PDB entry 7LN4 | electron microscopy, 3.00 A resolution | chains B and G of the 7 polymer chains in the assembly

# Chain B
Name: Transitional endoplasmic reticulum ATPase
From: Homo sapiens
Notes: EC 3.6.4.6
UniProt: P55072 (TERA_HUMAN); residues 1-806 here = UniProt positions 1-806
Chain sequence (806 residues; numbered 1 to 806; the number before each row is that of its first residue):
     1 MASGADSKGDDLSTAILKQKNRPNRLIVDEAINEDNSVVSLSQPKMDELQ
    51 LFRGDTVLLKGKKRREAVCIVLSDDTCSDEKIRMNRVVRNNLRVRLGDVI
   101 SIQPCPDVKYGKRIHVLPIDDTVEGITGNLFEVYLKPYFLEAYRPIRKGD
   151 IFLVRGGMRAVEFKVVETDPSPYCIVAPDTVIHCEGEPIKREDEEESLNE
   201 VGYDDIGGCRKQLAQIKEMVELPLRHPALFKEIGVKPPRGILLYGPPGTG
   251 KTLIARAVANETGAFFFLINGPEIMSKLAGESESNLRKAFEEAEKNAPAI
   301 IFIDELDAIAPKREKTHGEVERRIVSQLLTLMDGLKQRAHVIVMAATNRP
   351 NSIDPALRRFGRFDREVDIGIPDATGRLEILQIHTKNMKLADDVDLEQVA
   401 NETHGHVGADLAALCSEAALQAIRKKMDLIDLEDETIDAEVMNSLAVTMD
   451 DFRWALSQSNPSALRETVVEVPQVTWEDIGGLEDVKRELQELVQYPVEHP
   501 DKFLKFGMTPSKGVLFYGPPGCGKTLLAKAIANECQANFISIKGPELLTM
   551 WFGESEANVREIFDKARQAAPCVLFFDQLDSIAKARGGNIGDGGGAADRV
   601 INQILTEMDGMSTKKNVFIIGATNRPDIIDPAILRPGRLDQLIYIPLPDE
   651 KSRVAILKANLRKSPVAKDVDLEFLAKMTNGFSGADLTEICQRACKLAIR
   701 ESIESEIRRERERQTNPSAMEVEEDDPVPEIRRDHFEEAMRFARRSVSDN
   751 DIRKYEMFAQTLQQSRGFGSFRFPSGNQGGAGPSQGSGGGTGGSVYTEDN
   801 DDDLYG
Not modelled in the structure: 1-11, 715-726, 776-806
Sequence notes: engineered mutation Glu232 (Ala in P55072), Gln578 (Glu in P55072)
UniProt features mapped onto this chain:
  - region: Thr797 to Gly806 (Interaction with UBXN6)
  - motif: Asp802 to Gly806 (PIM motif)
  - binding site (ATP): Pro247 to Leu253, Asn348, His384, Gly521 to Leu526
  - modified residue: Ala2 (N-acetylalanine), Ser3 (Phosphoserine), Ser7 (Phosphoserine), Ser13 (Phosphoserine), Ser37 (Phosphoserine), Lys315 (N6,N6,N6-trimethyllysine), Thr436 (Phosphothreonine), Ser462 (Phosphoserine), Lys502 (N6-acetyllysine), Lys505 (N6-acetyllysine), Lys668 (N6-acetyllysine), Ser702 (Phosphoserine), Lys754 (N6-acetyllysine), Ser770 (Phosphoserine), Ser775 (Phosphoserine), Ser787 (Phosphoserine), Tyr805 (Phosphotyrosine)
  - cross-link (Glycyl lysine isopeptide (Lys-Gly)): Lys8 (interchain with G-Cter in SUMO2), Lys18 (interchain with G-Cter in SUMO2)
  - natural variant: Arg95 (R95G: In IBMPFD1), Gly97 (G97E: In CMT2Y), Ile126 (I126F: In IBMPFD1; uncertain significance), Arg155 (R155C: In IBMPFD1; R155H: In FTDALS6 and IBMPFD1; R155L: In IBMPFD1; R155P: In IBMPFD1; R155S: In IBMPFD1), Arg159 (R159G: In FTDALS6; R159H: In IBMPFD1), Ala160 (A160T: In IBMPFD1; uncertain significance), Glu185 (E185K: In CMT2Y), Arg191 (R191Q: In FTDALS6 and IBMPFD1), Leu198 (L198W: In IBMPFD1), Glu232 (A232E: In IBMPFD1; this construct carries the variant), Ile254 (I254F: In IBMPFD1; uncertain significance), Ile369 (I369T: In IBMPFD1; uncertain significance), 2 further natural variant entries in UniProt
  - mutagenesis: Phe52 to Asp55 (Abolishes interaction with NPLOC4; when associated with A-110), Arg53 (R53A: Minor effect on affinity for ATP and ADP), Arg86 (R86A: Strongly increased affinity for ATP. Strongly reduced affinity for ADP), Tyr110 (Y110A: Abolishes interaction with NPLOC4; when associated with 52-A--A-55), Arg113 to His115 (Severely reduced binding to DERL1), Phe131 (F131R: Severely reduced binding to DERL1), Leu140 (L140D: Severely reduced binding to DERL1), Asp179 (D179R: No effect on binding to DERL1), His183 (H183W: Severely reduced binding to DERL1), Lys251 (K251Q: Impairs ERAD degradation of HMGCR and does not inhibit interaction with RHBDD1; when associated with Q-524), Glu305 (E305Q: Defect in ubiquitin-dependent protein degradation by the proteasome; when associated with Q-578), Lys312 (K312A: Does not affect methylation by VCPKMT), 7 further mutagenesis entries in UniProt
Small-molecule neighbours:
  - ADP (adenosine-5'-diphosphate): Asp205, Ile206, Gly207, Cys209, Pro247, Gly248, Thr249, Gly250, Lys251, Thr252, Leu253, Ile380, His384, Gly408, Ala409
  - ATP (adenosine-5'-triphosphate), molecule 1: Asp333, Arg359, Phe360, Arg362
  - ATP, molecule 2: Asp478, Ile479, Gly480, Leu482, Pro519, Pro520, Gly521, Cys522, Gly523, Lys524, Thr525, Leu526, Gln578, Ile656, Asn660, Gly684, Ala685, Thr688
  - ATP, molecule 3: Asp609, Arg635, Arg638
From the paper describing this entry:
  - mutagenesis - W551A/F552A, R599A: abolished catalytic activity
  - mutagenesis - I590A/D592A: unchanged catalytic activity
  - mutagenesis - L464A: decreased catalytic activity
  - disease-associated variants - A232E: increased catalytic activity (citing earlier work)
  - mutagenesis - E578Q: decreased catalytic activity (citing earlier work)

# Chain G
Name: polyubiquitinated Ub-Eos
From: Mus musculus
Chain sequence (22 residues; row label = number of the first residue in the row; X marks 22 residues of unknown identity (built as UNK)):
     1 XXXXXXXXXXXXXXXXXXXXXX

# How chain B and chain G interact
Interface residues of chain B (facing chain G), 10 residues: Lys277, Leu278, Ala279, Met550, Trp551, Phe552, Gly591, Asp592, Gly593, Gly594

# Summary
Chain B and chain G make no direct contact in this assembly. Bound to chain B: 3 copies of ATP and ADP. The
paper reports that W551A/F552A and R599A of chain B abolish catalytic activity; L464A and E578Q of chain B
reduce catalytic activity; 6 substitutions were tested in all.
Here chain B is Transitional endoplasmic reticulum ATPase (Homo sapiens) and chain G is polyubiquitinated
Ub-Eos (Mus musculus). Entry 7LN4 (Cryo-EM structure of human p97 in complex with Npl4/Ufd1 and
polyubiquitinated Ub-Eos (FOM, Class 3)) was determined by electron microscopy, deposited together with 7LMZ,
7LN0, 7LN1, 7LN2, 7LN3, 7LN5 and 7LN6.
